8IFL - chains A and D of the 16 polymer chains in the assembly; structure by electron microscopy, 3.11 A resolution.

# Chain A
Molecule: TIR domain-containing protein
Organism: Thermoflavifilum thermophilum
Reference sequence: A0A1I7NFG5 (A0A1I7NFG5_9BACT); residue numbers follow UniProt; this construct covers 1-450
Amino-acid sequence (450 residues; row label = number of the first residue in the row):
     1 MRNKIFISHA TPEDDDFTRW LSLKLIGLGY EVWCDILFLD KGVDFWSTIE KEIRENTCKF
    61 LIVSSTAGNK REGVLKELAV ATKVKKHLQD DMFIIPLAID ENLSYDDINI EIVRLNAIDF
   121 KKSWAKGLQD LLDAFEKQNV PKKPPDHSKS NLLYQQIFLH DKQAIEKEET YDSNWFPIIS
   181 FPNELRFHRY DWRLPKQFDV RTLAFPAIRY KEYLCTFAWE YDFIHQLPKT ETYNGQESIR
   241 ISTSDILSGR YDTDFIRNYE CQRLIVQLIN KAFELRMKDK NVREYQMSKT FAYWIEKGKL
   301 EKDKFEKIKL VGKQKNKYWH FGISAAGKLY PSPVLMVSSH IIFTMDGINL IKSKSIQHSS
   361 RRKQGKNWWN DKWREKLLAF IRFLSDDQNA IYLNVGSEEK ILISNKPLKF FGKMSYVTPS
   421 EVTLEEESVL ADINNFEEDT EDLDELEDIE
Unresolved in the structure: 1, 142-145, 421-450
From the paper describing this entry:
  - mutagenesis - G42P, D44A, E50A, R54A, E77A, R114A: abolished catalytic activity
  - catalytic residues: Glu77 (proposed by the authors, not directly observed)
  - self-association interface (contacts with another copy of this molecule): Gly42, Asp44, Arg114

# Chain D
Molecule: target ssDNA
Sequence (25 nucleotides; each row starts with the number of its first residue):
     1 CAACTAATAG ATTAGAGCCG TTTAT
Unresolved in the structure: 1-4, 25

# Chain A / chain D interface
Pairs across the interface - 23 pairs, chain A then chain D:
  Arg201(A) with DT8(D), salt bridge to the phosphate; DA9(D), salt bridge to the phosphate
  Arg263(A) with DA9(D), hydrogen bond to the base; DG10(D), base contact
  Val266(A) with DG10(D), phosphate contact; DA11(D), phosphate contact
  Gln267(A) with DA9(D), sugar contact; DG10(D), sugar contact
  Asn270(A) with DG10(D), hydrogen bond to the phosphate
  Lys289(A) with DT12(D), hydrogen bond to the base
  Lys328(A) with DA11(D), salt bridge to the phosphate
  His358(A) with DG17(D), hydrogen bond to the base; DC18(D), hydrogen bond to the base
  Ser359(A) with DC18(D), phosphate contact; DC19(D), hydrogen bond to the phosphate
  Arg362(A) with DC19(D), sugar contact; DG20(D), sugar contact
  Lys363(A) with DG20(D), phosphate contact
  Lys366(A) with DG20(D), phosphate contact; DT21(D), phosphate contact
  Trp369(A) with DT22(D), sugar contact; DT23(D), stacking on the base
  Ser420(A) with DA24(D), phosphate contact
Also at the interface, not in a pair above, chain A (16 interface residues in all): Lys271, Gly327
Also at the interface, not in a pair above, chain D (15 interface residues in all): DA7, DT13

# In short
Chain A and chain D form an interface of 16 and 15 residues respectively, with 6 hydrogen bonds, 3 salt
bridges and 1 aromatic stacking contact. Among the polar pairs are Arg263(A)-DA9(D), Lys289(A)-DT12(D) and
His358(A)-DG17(D). The paper reports the catalytic residue Glu77(A); G42P, D44A and E50A of chain A, among
others, abolish catalytic activity; 6 substitutions were tested in all.
Here chain A is TIR domain-containing protein (Thermoflavifilum thermophilum) and chain D is target ssDNA.
Entry 8IFL (Cryo-EM structure of tetrameric SPARTA gRNA-ssDNA target complex in state 1) was determined by
electron microscopy (same publication as 8IFK, 8IFM and 8K34).
